3INL - chains B and D of the 4 polymer chains in the assembly; structure by X-ray diffraction, 1.86 A resolution.

Chain B (and D):
Molecule: Aldehyde dehydrogenase, mitochondrial
Source organism: Homo sapiens
Notes: EC 1.2.1.3; chain D of this document is another copy of the same molecule, construct and numbering; everything in this record applies to it too
Reference sequence: P05091 (ALDH2_HUMAN); residues 1-500 here correspond to UniProt positions 18-517 (UniProt number = residue number + 17)
Sequence (500 residues; numbered 1 to 500; the number before each row is that of its first residue):
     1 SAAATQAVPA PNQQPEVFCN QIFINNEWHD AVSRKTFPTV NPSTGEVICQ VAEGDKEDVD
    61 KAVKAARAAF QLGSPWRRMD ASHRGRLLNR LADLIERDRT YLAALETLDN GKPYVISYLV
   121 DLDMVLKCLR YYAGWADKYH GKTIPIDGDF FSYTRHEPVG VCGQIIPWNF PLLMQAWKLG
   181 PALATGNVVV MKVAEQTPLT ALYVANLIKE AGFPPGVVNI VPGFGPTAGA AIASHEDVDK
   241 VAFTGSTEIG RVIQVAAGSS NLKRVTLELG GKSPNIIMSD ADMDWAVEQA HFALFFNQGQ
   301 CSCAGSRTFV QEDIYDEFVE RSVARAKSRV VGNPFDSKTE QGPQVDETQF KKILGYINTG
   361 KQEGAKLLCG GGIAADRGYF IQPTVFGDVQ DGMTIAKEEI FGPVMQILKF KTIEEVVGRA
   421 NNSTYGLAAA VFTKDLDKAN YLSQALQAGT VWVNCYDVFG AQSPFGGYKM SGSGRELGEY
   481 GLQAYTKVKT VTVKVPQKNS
Unresolved in the structure: 1-6
Construct notes: engineered mutation Ser-302 (Cys319 in P05091), Lys-487 (Glu504 in P05091)
Metal / ion sites: Na+: Thr-39, Val-40, Asp-109, Gln-196
Residues lining bound ligands: Alda-1 (BXB; N-(1,3-benzodioxol-5-ylmethyl)-2,6-dichlorobenzamide): Val-120, Met-124, Phe-170, Leu-173, Trp-177, Phe-292, Phe-296, Cys-301, Cys-303, Tyr-456, Asp-457, Val-458, Phe-459
UniProt features mapped onto this chain:
  - active site: Glu-268 (Proton acceptor)
  - binding site (NAD(+)): Gly-245 to Gly-250
  - site: Asn-169 (Transition state stabilizer)
  - modified residue (N6-acetyllysine): Lys-35, Lys-56, Lys-61, Lys-142, Lys-351, Lys-366, Lys-409, Lys-411, Lys-434
Reported in the primary citation:
  - binding site for Alda-1: Val-120, Met-124, Phe-170, Leu-173, Trp-177, Phe-292, Phe-296, Asp-457, Val-458, Phe-459
  - disease-associated variants - E487K (200-fold): decreased catalytic activity on NAD+ (citing earlier work)
  - catalytic residues: Glu-268 (citing earlier work)

Interface between chain B and chain D:
Pairs across the interface - 26 pairs, chain B then chain D:
  Ser-82(B) with Gln-462(D)
  Arg-86(B) with Arg-130(D)
  Arg-130(B) with Arg-86(D)
  Tyr-131(B) with Asp-137(D); Lys-138(D), hydrogen bond (backbone-side chain)
  Gly-134(B) with Gly-134(D); Lys-138(D)
  Trp-135(B) with Lys-138(D)
  Asp-137(B) with Tyr-131(D); Gln-462(D)
  Lys-138(B) with Tyr-131(D), hydrogen bond (side chain-backbone); Gly-134(D); Trp-135(D)
  His-140(B) with Glu-479(D), salt bridge
  Gln-444(B) with Gln-497(D), hydrogen bond (side chain-backbone); Lys-498(D); Asn-499(D), hydrogen bond (side chain-backbone)
  Gln-462(B) with Ser-82(D); Asp-137(D), hydrogen bond
  Glu-479(B) with His-140(D), salt bridge
  Lys-494(B) with Asp-437(D)
  Val-495(B) with Asn-440(D)
  Pro-496(B) with Asp-437(D)
  Gln-497(B) with Gln-444(D), hydrogen bond (backbone-side chain)
  Lys-498(B) with Gln-444(D)
  Asn-499(B) with Gln-444(D), hydrogen bond (backbone-side chain)
Other interface residues (no listed pair), chain B (23 interface residues in all): Leu-436, Asp-437, Asn-440, Tyr-441, Val-493
Other interface residues (no listed pair), chain D (22 interface residues in all): Leu-436, Val-493, Lys-494, Val-495, Pro-496

Overview:
23 residues of chain B face 22 of chain D across their interface; the contacts include 7 hydrogen bonds and 2
salt bridges. Polar contacts include His-140(B)/Glu-479(D), Tyr-131(B)/Lys-138(D) and Gln-444(B)/Gln-497(D).
Bound to chain B: Alda-1. From the paper: the catalytic residue Glu-268(B); E487K of chain B reduces catalytic
activity on NAD+.
Both chains are Aldehyde dehydrogenase, mitochondrial (Homo sapiens). Entry 3INL (Human Mitochondrial Aldehyde
Dehydrogenase Asian Variant, ALDH2*2, complexed with agonist Alda-1) was determined by X-ray diffraction (same
publication as 3INJ).
